Entry 8C5V (electron microscopy, 12.00 A resolution (very low resolution: no residue pairs are listed; an interface is given only as per-side residue counts)); this record covers chains A and B of the 20 polymer chains in the assembly.

# Chain A (and B)
Name: Chemotaxis protein CheA
Organism: Escherichia coli
Notes: EC 2.7.13.3; chain B of this document is another copy of the same molecule, construct and numbering; everything in this record applies to it too
UniProtKB: P07363 (CHEA_ECOLI); residue numbers follow UniProt; this construct covers 257-647
Sequence (391 residues; numbered 257 to 647; the number before each row is that of its first residue):
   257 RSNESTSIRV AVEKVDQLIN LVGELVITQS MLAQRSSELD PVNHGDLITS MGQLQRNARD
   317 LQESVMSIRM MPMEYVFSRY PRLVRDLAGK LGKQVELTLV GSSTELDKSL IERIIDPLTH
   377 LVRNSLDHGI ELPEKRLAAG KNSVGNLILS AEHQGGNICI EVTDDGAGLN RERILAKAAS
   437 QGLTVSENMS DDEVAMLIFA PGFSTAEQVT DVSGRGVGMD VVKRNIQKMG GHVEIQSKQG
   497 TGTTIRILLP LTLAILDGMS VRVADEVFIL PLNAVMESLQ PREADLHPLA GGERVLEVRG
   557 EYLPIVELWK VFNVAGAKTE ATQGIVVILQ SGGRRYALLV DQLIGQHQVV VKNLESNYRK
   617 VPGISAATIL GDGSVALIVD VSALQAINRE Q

# Chain A / chain B interface
At this resolution (12 A) residue pairs are not listed: 40 residues of chain A and 38 of chain B lie at the interface.

# Summary
40 residues of chain A face 38 of chain B across their interface.
Chain A and chain B are both Chemotaxis protein CheA (Escherichia coli); the structure, Chemotaxis core
signalling unit from E protein lysed E. coli cells, was determined by electron microscopy.
